PDB entry 2BQ1 | X-ray diffraction, 3.99 A resolution | chains I and J of the 4 polymer chains in the assembly

# Chain I (and J)
Protein: Ribonucleoside-diphosphate reductase 2 beta subunit
Source organism: Salmonella typhimurium
Notes: EC 1.17.4.1; chain J of this document is another copy of the same molecule, construct and numbering; everything in this record applies to it too
UniProtKB: P17424 (RIR4_SALTY); residues 1-319 here = UniProt positions 1-319
Chain sequence (319 residues; row label = number of the first residue in the row):
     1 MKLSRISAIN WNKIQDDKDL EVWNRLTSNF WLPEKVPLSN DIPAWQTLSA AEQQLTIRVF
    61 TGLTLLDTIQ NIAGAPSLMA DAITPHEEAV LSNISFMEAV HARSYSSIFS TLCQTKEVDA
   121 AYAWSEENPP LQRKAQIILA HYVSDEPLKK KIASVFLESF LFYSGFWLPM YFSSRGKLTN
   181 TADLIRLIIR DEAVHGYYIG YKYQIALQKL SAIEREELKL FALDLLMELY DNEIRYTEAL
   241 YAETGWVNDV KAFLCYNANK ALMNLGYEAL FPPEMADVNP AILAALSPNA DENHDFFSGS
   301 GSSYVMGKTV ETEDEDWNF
Unresolved in the structure: 1-5, 289-308 (chain J: 1-5, 287-319)
Metal / ion sites: Fe ion site 1: Asp67, Glu98, His101, Glu192; Fe ion site 2: Glu98, Glu158, Glu192, His195
Curated features (UniProtKB/Swiss-Prot):
  - active site: Tyr105
  - binding site (Fe cation): Asp67, Glu98, His101, Glu158, Glu192, His195

# How chain I and chain J interact
Pairs across the interface - 56 pairs, chain I then chain J:
  Ile6(I) - Ile69(J)  hydrophobic
  Ile6(I) - Leu139(J)  hydrophobic
  Ser7(I) - Glu126(J)  hydrogen bond
  Ala8(I) - Leu65(J)
  Ala8(I) - Thr68(J)
  Ala8(I) - Tyr122(J)
  Ile9(I) - Thr64(J)
  Ile9(I) - Thr68(J)
  Ile9(I) - Ala102(J)  hydrophobic
  Ile9(I) - Ser106(J)  hydrogen bond (backbone-side chain)
  Ile9(I) - Tyr122(J)  hydrogen bond (backbone-side chain)
  Asn10(I) - Ser106(J)  hydrogen bond
  Asn10(I) - Val118(J)
  Asn10(I) - Tyr122(J)  hydrogen bond (backbone-side chain)
  Trp11(I) - Arg103(J)
  Trp11(I) - Ser106(J)  hydrogen bond (backbone-side chain)
  Asn12(I) - Ser106(J)  hydrogen bond (side chain-backbone)
  Asn12(I) - Ser110(J)
  Lys13(I) - Asp119(J)
  Trp23(I) - Phe96(J)  hydrophobic
  Trp23(I) - Val100(J)  hydrophobic
  Asn24(I) - Glu34(J)
  Phe30(I) - Phe30(J)  hydrophobic
  Leu32(I) - Thr27(J)
  Thr64(I) - Ala8(J)
  Thr64(I) - Ile9(J)
  Leu65(I) - Ile6(J)
  Leu65(I) - Ala8(J)
  Thr68(I) - Ala8(J)
  Thr68(I) - Ile9(J)
  Asn71(I) - Ser92(J)
  Ile72(I) - Glu88(J)
  Ser92(I) - Asn71(J)
  Ser92(I) - Ser95(J)
  Ser92(I) - Phe96(J)
  Asn93(I) - Phe96(J)
  Ser95(I) - Ser92(J)
  Phe96(I) - Ser92(J)
  Phe96(I) - Asn93(J)
  Phe96(I) - Phe96(J)  hydrophobic
  Ala102(I) - Ile9(J)  hydrophobic
  Arg103(I) - Trp11(J)
  Arg103(I) - Leu20(J)
  Arg103(I) - Trp23(J)
  Ser106(I) - Ile9(J)
  Ser106(I) - Trp11(J)
  Ser106(I) - Asn12(J)  hydrogen bond (backbone-side chain)
  Phe109(I) - Asn12(J)
  Ser110(I) - Asn12(J)
  Thr115(I) - Lys13(J)
  Asp119(I) - Lys13(J)  salt bridge
  Tyr122(I) - Ala8(J)
  Tyr122(I) - Ile9(J)  hydrogen bond (side chain-backbone)
  Tyr122(I) - Asn10(J)
  Glu126(I) - Ser7(J)
  Gln132(I) - Ile6(J)
Interface residues without a listed pair, chain I (39 interface residues in all): Leu20, Thr27, Glu34, Ala89, Ala99, Val100, Val118, Leu139
Interface residues without a listed pair, chain J (37 interface residues in all): Asn24, Leu32, Ala89, Ala99

# In short
The interface between chain I and chain J involves 39 residues on one side and 37 on the other, with 9
hydrogen bonds and 1 salt bridge. Polar pairs include Asp119(I)-Lys13(J), Ser7(I)-Glu126(J) and
Ile9(I)-Ser106(J).
Both chains are Ribonucleoside-diphosphate reductase 2 beta subunit (Salmonella typhimurium). Entry 2BQ1
(Ribonucleotide reductase class 1b holocomplex R1E,R2F from Salmonella typhimurium) was determined by X-ray
diffraction.
